PDB entry 1C2Y | X-ray diffraction, 3.30 A resolution | chains B and Q of the 20 polymer chains in the assembly

[Chain B (and Q)]
Protein: Protein (lumazine synthase)
From: Spinacia oleracea
Notes: EC 2.5.1.78; chain Q of this document is another copy of the same molecule, construct and numbering; everything in this record applies to it too
UniProt: Q9XH32 (RISB_SPIOL); residues 1-156 here correspond to UniProt positions 67-222 (UniProt number = residue number + 66)
Sequence (156 residues; each row starts with the number of its first residue):
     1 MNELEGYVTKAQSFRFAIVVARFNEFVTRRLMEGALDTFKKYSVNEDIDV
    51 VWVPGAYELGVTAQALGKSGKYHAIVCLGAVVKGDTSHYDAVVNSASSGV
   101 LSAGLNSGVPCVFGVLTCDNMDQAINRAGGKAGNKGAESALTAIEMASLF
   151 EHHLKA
Not modelled in the structure: 156
Construct notes: engineered mutation Met1 (Val67 in Q9XH32), Asn2 (Arg68 in Q9XH32)
Residues lining bound ligands:
  - LMZ (5-nitroso-6-ribityl-amino-2,4(1h,3h)-pyrimidinedione), molecule 1: Ala21, Phe23, Asn24, Gly55, Ala56, Tyr57, Glu58, Ala80, Val81, Val82, His88, Val92
  - LMZ, molecule 2: Val112, Phe113, Gly114, Lys135
Swiss-Prot annotation at these positions:
  - active site: His88 (Proton donor)
  - binding site (5-amino-6-(D-ribitylamino)uracil): Phe23, Ala56 to Glu58, Ala80 to Val82, Phe113
  - binding site ((2S)-2-hydroxy-3-oxobutyl phosphate): Asp85, Thr86, Arg127

[How chain B and chain Q interact]
Residue-residue contacts - 18 pairs, chain B then chain Q:
  Phe26(B) - Phe26(Q)  hydrophobic
  Arg30(B) - Phe26(Q)
  Arg30(B) - Arg30(Q)
  Asp37(B) - Arg29(Q)  salt bridge
  Lys41(B) - Arg22(Q)
  Ile125(B) - Phe26(Q)  hydrophobic
  Asn126(B) - Met121(Q)
  Ala128(B) - Phe26(Q)
  Gly129(B) - Asn24(Q)
  Gly129(B) - Glu25(Q)  hydrogen bond (backbone-backbone)
  Gly129(B) - Phe26(Q)  hydrogen bond (backbone-backbone)
  Gly130(B) - Asn24(Q)
  Gly130(B) - Met121(Q)
  Lys131(B) - Asn24(Q)  hydrogen bond (backbone-side chain)
  Lys131(B) - Val82(Q)
  Lys131(B) - Lys83(Q)  hydrogen bond (side chain-backbone)
  Lys131(B) - Gly84(Q)
  Lys131(B) - Met121(Q)
Interface residues without a listed pair, chain B (11 interface residues in all): Asp122
Interface residues without a listed pair, chain Q (13 interface residues in all): Phe23, Asp119, Asp122

[Overview]
11 residues of chain B face 13 of chain Q across their interface; the contacts include 4 hydrogen bonds and 1
salt bridge. Among the polar pairs are Asp37(B)-Arg29(Q), Lys131(B)-Asn24(Q) and Lys131(B)-Lys83(Q). Bound to
chain B: compound LMZ.
Both chains are Protein (lumazine synthase) (Spinacia oleracea). Entry 1C2Y (Crystal structures of a
pentameric fungal and an icosahedral plant lumazine synthase reveals the structural basis ...) was determined
by X-ray diffraction (same publication as 1C41).
